Entry 2J4Z (X-ray diffraction, 2.00 A resolution); this record covers chain A.

[Chain A]
Name: Serine threonine-protein kinase 6
Source organism: Homo sapiens
Notes: EC 2.7.1.37, 2.7.11.1; fragment: catalytic domain, residues 100-403
Reference sequence: O14965 (STK6_HUMAN); numbering as in UniProt (aligned over 100-403)
Amino-acid sequence (306 residues; numbered 98 to 403; the number before each row is that of its first residue):
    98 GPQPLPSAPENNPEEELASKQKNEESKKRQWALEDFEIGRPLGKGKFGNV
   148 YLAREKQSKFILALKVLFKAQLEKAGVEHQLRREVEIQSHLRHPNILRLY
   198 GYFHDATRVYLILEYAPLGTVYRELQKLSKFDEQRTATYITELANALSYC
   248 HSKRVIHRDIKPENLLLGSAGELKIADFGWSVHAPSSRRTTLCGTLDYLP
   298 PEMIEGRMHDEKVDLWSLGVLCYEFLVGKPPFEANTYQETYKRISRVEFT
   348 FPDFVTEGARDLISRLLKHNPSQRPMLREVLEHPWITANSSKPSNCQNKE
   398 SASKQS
Disordered / not traced: 98-125, 390-403
Swiss-Prot annotation at these positions:
  - region: His280 to Leu293 (Activation segment)
  - active site: Asp256 (Proton acceptor)
  - binding site (ATP): Lys143, Lys162, Glu211 to Ala213, Glu260, Asn261, Asp274
  - modified residue: Thr287 (Phosphothreonine), Thr288 (Phosphothreonine), Ser342 (Phosphoserine)
  - cross-link: Lys258 (Glycyl lysine isopeptide (Lys-Gly) (interchain with G-Cter in SUMO2))
  - natural variant: Ser155 (S155R: In a colorectal adenocarcinoma sample), Val174 (V174M: In a metastatic melanoma sample)
  - mutagenesis: Lys162 (K162R: Loss of kinase activity), Phe165 (F165A: Decreases the interaction with phosphatase type 1 isoforms), Gly198 (G198N: Reduces interaction with TPX2. Reduces kinase activity tenfold. Promotes interaction with the AURKB binding partners INCENP and BIRC5 that are normally not bound by AURKA), Arg205 (R205A: Reduces ubiquitination and proteasomal degradation), Asp274 (D274N: Abolishes cilia disassembly and kinase activity), Thr287 (T287A: No direct effect on catalytic activity; T287E: Enhances interaction with TPX2), Thr288 (T288A: Reduces cilia disassembly and kinase activity; T288D: Mimics phosphorylation state and increases kinase activity), Cys290 (C290A: Enhances stability; when associated with A-393), Tyr334 (Y334A: Reduces binding to MYCN), Gln335 (Q335A: Reduces binding to MYCN), Phe346 (F346A: Decreases the interaction with phosphatase type 1 isoforms), Cys393 (C393A: Enhances stability; when associated with A-290)
Small-molecule neighbours:
  - 626 (4-(4-methylpiperazin-1-yl)-N-[5-(2-thienylacetyl)-1,5-dihydropyrrolo[3,4-c]pyrazol-3-yl]benzamide): Leu139, Val147, Ala160, Lys162, Leu194, Leu210, Glu211, Tyr212, Ala213, Pro214, Leu215, Gly216, Thr217, Arg220, Glu260, Asn261, Leu263, Ala273, Val279, His280
  - arsenic (ARS): Cys247, Val252, Arg255

[Overview]
Chain A binds compound 626 and arsenic. UniProt lists active-site residue Asp256, 8 ATP-binding residues and
12 mutagenesis sites.
Chain A is Serine threonine-protein kinase 6 (Homo sapiens); the structure, Structure of Aurora-2 in complex
with PHA-680626, was determined by X-ray diffraction together with 2J50 from the same study.
